Entry 8YK0 (electron microscopy, 2.40 A resolution); this record covers chains D and C of the 5 polymer chains in the assembly.

== Chain D ==
Molecule: Guanine nucleotide-binding protein G(I)/G(S)/G(T) subunit beta-1
Source organism: Rattus norvegicus
UniProt: P54311 (GBB1_RAT); residues 3-340 here = UniProt positions 3-340
Sequence (338 residues; numbered 3 to 340; the number before each row is that of its first residue):
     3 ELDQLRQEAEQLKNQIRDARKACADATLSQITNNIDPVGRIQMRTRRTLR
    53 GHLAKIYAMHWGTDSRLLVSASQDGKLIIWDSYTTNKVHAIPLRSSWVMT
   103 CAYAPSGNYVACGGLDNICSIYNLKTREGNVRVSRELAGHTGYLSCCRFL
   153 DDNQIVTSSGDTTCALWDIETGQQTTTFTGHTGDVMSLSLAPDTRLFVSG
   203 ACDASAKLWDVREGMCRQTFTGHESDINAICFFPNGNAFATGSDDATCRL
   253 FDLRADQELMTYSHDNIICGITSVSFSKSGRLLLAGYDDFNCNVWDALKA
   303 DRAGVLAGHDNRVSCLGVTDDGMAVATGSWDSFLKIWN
Swiss-Prot annotation at these positions:
  - modified residue: His266 (Phosphohistidine)

== Chain C ==
Molecule: Guanine nucleotide-binding protein G(i) subunit alpha-3
Source organism: Homo sapiens
UniProt: P08754 (GNAI3_HUMAN); residue numbers follow UniProt; this construct covers 6-354
Sequence (349 residues; row label = number of the first residue in the row):
     6 SAEDKAAVERSKMIDRNLREDGEKAAKEVKLLLLGAGESGKNTIVKQMKI
    56 IHEDGYSEDECKQYKVVVYSNTIQSIIAIIRAMGRLKIDFGEAARADDAR
   106 QLFVLAGSAEEGVMTPELAGVIKRLWRDGGVQACFSRSREYQLNDSASYY
   156 LNDLDRISQSNYIPTQQDVLRTRVKTTGIVETHFTFKDLYFKMFDVGAQR
   206 SERKKWIHCFEGVTAIIFCVALSDYDLVLAEDEEMNRMHASMKLFDSICN
   256 NKWFTETSIILFLNKKDLFEEKIKRSPLTICYPEYTGSNTYEEAAAYIQC
   306 QFEDLNRRKDTKEIYTHFTCSTDTKNVQFVFDAVTDVIIKNNLKECGLY
Not modelled in the structure: 57-182, 237
Construct notes: conflict Asn47 (Ser in P08754), Ala203 (Gly in P08754), Ala245 (Glu in P08754), Ser326 (Ala in P08754)
Swiss-Prot annotation at these positions:
  - region: Lys35 to Lys46, Thr48 (G1 motif), Asp173 to Thr181 (G2 motif), Phe196 to Gly202, Gln204, Arg205 (G3 motif), Ile265 to Asp272 (G4 motif), Thr324, Cys325, Thr327 to Thr329 (G5 motif)
  - binding site (GTP): Gly42, Glu43, Ser44, Gly45, Lys46, Thr48, Asp150, Ser151, Leu175, Arg176, Thr177, Arg178, Val179, Lys180, Thr181, Val201, Asn269, Lys270, Asp272, Leu273 and 2 more in UniProt
  - binding site (GDP): Glu43, Ser44, Gly45, Lys46, Thr48, Ser151, Leu175, Arg176, Thr177, Arg178, Asn269, Lys270, Asp272, Cys325
  - binding site (Mg(2+)): Thr181
  - modified residue: Arg178 (ADP-ribosylarginine), Gln204 (Deamidated glutamine), Cys351 (ADP-ribosylcysteine)
  - natural variant: Gly40 (G40R: In ARCND1), Gly45 (G45S: In ARCND1), Asn47 (S47N: In ARCND1; this construct carries the variant)
  - mutagenesis: Lys35 (K35A: Decreased affinity for PLCD4), Leu36 (L36A: Increased affinity for PLCD4), Leu37 (L37A: No effect on binding to PLCD4), Leu39 (L39A: Decreased affinity for PLCD4), Gly42 (G42R: Decreased affinity for PLCD4), Ile184 (I184A: No effect on binding to PLCD4), Trp211 (W211A: Decreased affinity for CCDC88C and PLCD4), Phe215 (F215A: Decreased affinity for CCDC88C and PLCD4), Val218 (V218A: No effect on binding to PLCD4), Lys248 (K248M: No effect on binding to CCDC88C), Leu249 (L249H: Decreased affinity for PLCD4; L249V: No effect on binding to PLCD4), Ser252 (S252A: Increased affinity for PLCD4; S252D: Decreased affinity for PLCD4), 4 further mutagenesis entries in UniProt

== Interface between chain D and chain C ==
Pairs across the interface (40; chain D residue first):
  Gly53(D) with Leu23(C)
  Leu55(D) with Gly27(C)
  Lys57(D) with His213(C), hydrogen bond (side chain-backbone); Glu216(C), salt bridge
  Tyr59(D) with His213(C), hydrogen bond; Cys214(C)
  Gln75(D) with Cys214(C)
  Lys78(D) with Leu23(C)
  Ile80(D) with Leu23(C), hydrophobic
  Asn88(D) with Val13(C); Ser16(C)
  Lys89(D) with Ser16(C), hydrogen bond (backbone-side chain); Ile19(C); Asp20(C), salt bridge; Leu23(C)
  Val90(D) with Arg15(C), hydrogen bond (backbone-side chain); Ile19(C)
  Ala92(D) with Ile19(C), hydrophobic
  Trp99(D) with Ile184(C); Phe199(C), hydrophobic; Phe215(C), hydrophobic
  Leu117(D) with Gly183(C); Ile184(C), hydrogen bond (backbone-backbone); Gln204(C), hydrogen bond (backbone-side chain); Trp211(C), hydrophobic; Phe215(C), hydrophobic
  Asp118(D) with Ile184(C)
  Asn119(D) with Gly183(C); Gln204(C), hydrogen bond
  Tyr145(D) with Gln204(C); Ser206(C); Lys210(C)
  Gly162(D) with Ser206(C)
  Met188(D) with Lys210(C)
  Cys204(D) with Lys210(C)
  Asp228(D) with Lys210(C), salt bridge
  Asn230(D) with Lys210(C), hydrogen bond
  Asp246(D) with Lys210(C), salt bridge
  Arg314(D) with Trp258(C)
  Trp332(D) with Trp258(C), hydrophobic
Interface residues without a listed pair, chain D (29 interface residues in all): Arg52, Thr87, His91, Met101, Gly144
Interface residues without a listed pair, chain C (22 interface residues in all): Ala12, Asp26, Lys257

== Overview ==
Chain D and chain C form an interface of 29 and 22 residues respectively, with 8 hydrogen bonds and 4 salt
bridges. Polar contacts include Lys57(D)-Glu216(C), Lys89(D)-Asp20(C) and Asp228(D)-Lys210(C).
Here chain D is Guanine nucleotide-binding protein G(I)/G(S)/G(T) subunit beta-1 (Rattus norvegicus) and chain
C is Guanine nucleotide-binding protein G(i) subunit alpha-3 (Homo sapiens). Entry 8YK0 (Cryo-EM structure of
human GPR156-Gi3 complex) was determined by electron microscopy (same publication as 8YJP).
